PDB entry 4J1N | X-ray diffraction, 2.45 A resolution | chains A and B

# Chain A (and B)
Molecule: Enoyl-[acyl-carrier-protein] reductase [NADH]
Organism: Francisella tularensis subsp. tularensis
Notes: EC 1.3.1.9; chain B of this document is another copy of the same molecule, construct and numbering; everything in this record applies to it too
UniProtKB: Q5NGQ3 (Q5NGQ3_FRATT); residues 1-260 here = UniProt positions 1-260
Amino-acid sequence (280 residues; each row starts with the number of its first residue; numbers below 1 keep their minus sign (Met-19 is residue -19)):
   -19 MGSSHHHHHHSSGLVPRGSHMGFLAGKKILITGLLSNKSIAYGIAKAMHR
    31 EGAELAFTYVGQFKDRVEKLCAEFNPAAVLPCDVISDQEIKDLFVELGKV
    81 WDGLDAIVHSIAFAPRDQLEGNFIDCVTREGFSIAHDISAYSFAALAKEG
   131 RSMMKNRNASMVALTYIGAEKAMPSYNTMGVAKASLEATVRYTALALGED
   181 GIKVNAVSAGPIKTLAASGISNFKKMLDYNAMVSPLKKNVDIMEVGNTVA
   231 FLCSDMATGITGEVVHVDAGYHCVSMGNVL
Disordered / not traced: -19 to 1, 260
Sequence notes: expression tag (-19 to 0)
Ligand contacts:
  - 1JN (1-(4-methoxy-3-methylbenzyl)-1,5,6,7-tetrahydroindeno[5,6-d]imidazole): Ala92, Phe93, Ala94, Leu99, Tyr146, Met153, Pro154, Ser155, Tyr156, Met159, Lys163, Pro191, Ala196, Ala197, Ile200, Phe203, Met206
  - NAD (nicotinamide-adenine-dinucleotide): Gly13, Leu14, Leu15, Ser19, Ile20, Val40, Cys62, Asp63, Val64, Ser90, Ile91, Ala92, Phe93, Ile118, Leu144, Thr145, Tyr146, Tyr156, Lys163, Ala189, Gly190, Pro191, Ile192, Thr194, Leu195, Ala196, Ala197, Phe203
From the paper describing this entry:
  - binding site for 1JN: Phe93, Ala94, Leu99, Tyr156

# Interface between chain A and chain B
Contacting residue pairs (67; chain A residue first):
  Phe3(A) - Met236(B)  hydrophobic
  Arg30(A) - Met236(B)
  Ala174(A) - Pro215(B)
  Leu175(A) - Val254(B)  hydrophobic
  Gly178(A) - Pro215(B)
  Gly178(A) - Leu216(B)
  Glu179(A) - Pro215(B)
  Gly181(A) - Leu216(B)
  Ile182(A) - Leu216(B)
  Pro215(A) - Ala174(B)
  Pro215(A) - Gly178(B)
  Pro215(A) - Glu179(B)
  Pro215(A) - Thr241(B)
  Leu216(A) - Gly178(B)
  Leu216(A) - Gly181(B)
  Leu216(A) - Ile182(B)
  Leu216(A) - Thr238(B)
  Leu216(A) - Thr241(B)
  Lys218(A) - Thr238(B)  hydrogen bond (side chain-backbone)
  Val220(A) - Gly239(B)
  Glu224(A) - Met236(B)
  Glu224(A) - Thr238(B)  hydrogen bond
  Glu224(A) - Gly239(B)
  Asn227(A) - Phe231(B)
  Asn227(A) - Met236(B)
  Thr228(A) - Phe231(B)
  Phe231(A) - Asn227(B)
  Phe231(A) - Thr228(B)
  Phe231(A) - Phe231(B)  hydrophobic
  Met236(A) - Phe3(B)  hydrophobic
  Met236(A) - Glu224(B)
  Met236(A) - Asn227(B)
  Thr238(A) - Leu216(B)
  Thr238(A) - Lys218(B)  hydrogen bond (backbone-side chain)
  Thr238(A) - Glu224(B)  hydrogen bond
  Gly239(A) - Val220(B)
  Gly239(A) - Glu224(B)
  Gly239(A) - Val247(B)
  Gly239(A) - Asp248(B)  hydrogen bond (backbone-backbone)
  Gly239(A) - Ala249(B)  hydrogen bond (backbone-backbone)
  Ile240(A) - His246(B)
  Ile240(A) - Val247(B)  hydrophobic
  Thr241(A) - Pro215(B)
  Thr241(A) - Leu216(B)
  Thr241(A) - Ala249(B)
  Thr241(A) - Gly250(B)
  Thr241(A) - His252(B)
  Gly242(A) - His252(B)  hydrogen bond (backbone-side chain)
  Gly242(A) - Cys253(B)
  Glu243(A) - Val244(B)
  Glu243(A) - Val245(B)
  Glu243(A) - His246(B)  salt bridge
  Glu243(A) - His252(B)  salt bridge
  Val244(A) - Glu243(B)
  Val245(A) - Glu243(B)
  His246(A) - Ile240(B)
  His246(A) - Glu243(B)  salt bridge
  Val247(A) - Gly239(B)
  Val247(A) - Ile240(B)  hydrophobic
  Asp248(A) - Gly239(B)  hydrogen bond (backbone-backbone)
  Ala249(A) - Gly239(B)  hydrogen bond (backbone-backbone)
  Ala249(A) - Thr241(B)
  Gly250(A) - Thr241(B)
  His252(A) - Thr241(B)
  His252(A) - Gly242(B)  hydrogen bond (side chain-backbone)
  His252(A) - Glu243(B)  salt bridge
  Cys253(A) - Gly242(B)
Interface residues without a listed pair, chain A (35 interface residues in all): Arg171, Lys183, Val254
Interface residues without a listed pair, chain B (36 interface residues in all): Arg30, Arg171, Leu175, Lys183, Lys217

# Overview
The interface between chain A and chain B involves 35 residues on one side and 36 on the other, with 10
hydrogen bonds and 4 salt bridges. Among the polar pairs are Glu243(A)-His246(B), Glu243(A)-His252(B) and
Lys218(A)-Thr238(B). The paper reports a binding site for 1JN at Phe93(A), Ala94(A) and Leu99(A) among others.
Chain A and chain B are both Enoyl-[acyl-carrier-protein] reductase [NADH] (Francisella tularensis subsp.
tularensis); the structure, Crystal structures of FabI from F. tularensis in complex with novel inhibitors
based on the benzimidazole ..., was determined by X-ray diffraction together with 4J3F and 4J4T from the same
study.
